PDB entry 4IT6 | X-ray diffraction, 1.90 A resolution | chains A and B

== Chain A (and B) ==
Protein: CG17282
From: Drosophila melanogaster
Notes: chain B of this document is another copy of the same molecule, construct and numbering; everything in this record applies to it too
UniProtKB: Q9VDE4 (Q9VDE4_DROME); residue numbers follow UniProt; this construct covers 1-120
Chain sequence (124 residues; row label = number of the first residue in the row; numbers below 1 keep their minus sign (Gly-3 is residue -3)):
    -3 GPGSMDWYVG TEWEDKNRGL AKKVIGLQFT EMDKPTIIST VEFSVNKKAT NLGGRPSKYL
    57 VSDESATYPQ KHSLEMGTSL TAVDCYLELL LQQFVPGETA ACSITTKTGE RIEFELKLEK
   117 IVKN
Not modelled in the structure: -3 to 1, 58-61, 119-120 (chain B: -3 to 0, 58-60, 119-120)
Differences from the reference sequence: expression tag (-3 to 0)
Modified / non-standard residues: Mse1 (selenomethionine); Mse28 (selenomethionine; parent Met); Mse72 (selenomethionine; parent Met)

== Interface between chain A and chain B ==
Residue-residue contacts - 82 pairs, chain A then chain B:
  Asp2(A) with Val5(B); Ile21(B); Gly22(B); Leu23(B), hydrogen bond (backbone-backbone)
  Trp3(A) with Trp3(B), hydrophobic; Val5(B), hydrophobic
  Tyr4(A) with Phe25(B), hydrophobic; Gln89(B); Glu94(B), hydrogen bond
  Val5(A) with Mse1(B); Asp2(B); Trp3(B)
  Trp9(A) with Leu86(B), hydrophobic; Gln89(B)
  Arg14(A) with Leu85(B)
  Gly15(A) with Ser99(B); Ile100(B); Thr101(B), hydrogen bond (backbone-backbone)
  Leu16(A) with Tyr82(B), hydrophobic; Ser99(B); Ile100(B), hydrophobic
  Ala17(A) with Leu86(B); Cys98(B); Ser99(B), hydrogen bond (backbone-backbone)
  Lys18(A) with Gln89(B), hydrogen bond (side chain-backbone); Phe90(B); Glu94(B), salt bridge; Ala96(B); Ala97(B)
  Lys19(A) with Ala96(B); Ala97(B), hydrogen bond (backbone-backbone)
  Val20(A) with Glu94(B); Thr95(B)
  Ile21(A) with Mse1(B); Asp2(B), hydrogen bond (backbone-backbone); Thr95(B), hydrogen bond (backbone-backbone); Glu111(B)
  Gly22(A) with Asp2(B); Gly93(B); Glu94(B); Thr95(B), hydrogen bond (backbone-backbone)
  Leu23(A) with Asp2(B), hydrogen bond (backbone-backbone); Leu23(B), hydrophobic; Gly93(B); Glu94(B)
  Gln24(A) with Gly93(B), hydrogen bond (backbone-backbone)
  Phe25(A) with Tyr4(B), hydrophobic; Phe25(B), hydrophobic; Pro92(B)
  Tyr82(A) with Leu16(B), hydrophobic
  Leu85(A) with Arg14(B)
  Leu86(A) with Trp9(B), hydrophobic; Ala17(B)
  Gln89(A) with Tyr4(B); Trp9(B); Lys18(B)
  Phe90(A) with Lys18(B)
  Pro92(A) with Phe25(B)
  Gly93(A) with Leu23(B); Gln24(B), hydrogen bond (backbone-backbone)
  Glu94(A) with Tyr4(B), hydrogen bond; Lys18(B), salt bridge; Val20(B); Gly22(B); Leu23(B)
  Thr95(A) with Val20(B); Ile21(B), hydrogen bond (backbone-backbone); Gly22(B), hydrogen bond (backbone-backbone)
  Ala96(A) with Lys18(B); Lys19(B); Val20(B), hydrophobic
  Ala97(A) with Lys18(B); Lys19(B), hydrogen bond (backbone-backbone)
  Cys98(A) with Ala17(B)
  Ser99(A) with Gly15(B); Leu16(B); Ala17(B), hydrogen bond (backbone-backbone)
  Ile100(A) with Gly15(B); Leu16(B), hydrophobic
  Thr101(A) with Gly15(B), hydrogen bond (backbone-backbone)
  Glu111(A) with Ile21(B)
  Lys113(A) with Gln24(B), hydrogen bond
Other interface residues (no listed pair), chain A (36 interface residues in all): Asp29, Val91
Other interface residues (no listed pair), chain B (37 interface residues in all): Asp29, Val91, Lys113

== Summary ==
36 residues of chain A and 37 residues of chain B are in contact, with 19 hydrogen bonds and 2 salt bridges.
Polar contacts include Lys18(A)-Glu94(B), Tyr4(A)-Glu94(B) and Lys18(A)-Gln89(B).
Chain A and chain B are both CG17282 (Drosophila melanogaster); the structure, Crystal structure of amino acid
residues 1-120 of CG17282, was determined by X-ray diffraction together with 4IT4 from the same study.
